Entry 1O9C (X-ray diffraction, 2.60 A resolution); this record covers chain A.

Chain A:
Molecule: 14-3-3-like protein C
Organism: Nicotiana tabacum
UniProtKB: P93343 (143C_TOBAC); residue numbers follow UniProt; this construct covers 1-260
Chain sequence (260 residues; numbered 1 to 260; the number before each row is that of its first residue):
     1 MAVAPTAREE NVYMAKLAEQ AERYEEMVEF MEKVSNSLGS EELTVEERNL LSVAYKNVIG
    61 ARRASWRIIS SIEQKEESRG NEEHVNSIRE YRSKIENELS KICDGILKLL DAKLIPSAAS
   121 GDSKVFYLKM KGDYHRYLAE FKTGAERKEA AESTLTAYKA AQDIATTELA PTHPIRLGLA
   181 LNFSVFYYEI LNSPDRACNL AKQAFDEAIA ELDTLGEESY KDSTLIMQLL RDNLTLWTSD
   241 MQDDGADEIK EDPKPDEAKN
Unresolved in the structure: 1-4, 217-220, 241-260
Ligand contacts: citrate anion (FLC): Lys56, Arg63, Lys129, Arg136, Tyr137, Asn182, Val185, Glu189

Overview:
Chain A binds citrate anion.
Chain A is 14-3-3-like protein C (Nicotiana tabacum); the structure, Structural view of a fungal toxin acting
on a 14-3-3 regulatory complex, was determined by X-ray diffraction (same publication as 1O9D, 1O9E and 1O9F).
